Entry 6QKM (X-ray diffraction, 2.10 A resolution); this record covers chains E and F of the 6 polymer chains in the assembly.

[Chain E (and F)]
Protein: Sulfur oxygenase/reductase
Source organism: Acidianus ambivalens
Notes: EC 1.13.11.55; engineered mutation(s): CSS; chain F of this document is another copy of the same molecule, construct and numbering; everything in this record applies to it too
UniProtKB: P29082 (SOR_ACIAM); numbering as in UniProt (aligned over 1-308)
Amino-acid sequence (318 residues; each row starts with the number of its first residue):
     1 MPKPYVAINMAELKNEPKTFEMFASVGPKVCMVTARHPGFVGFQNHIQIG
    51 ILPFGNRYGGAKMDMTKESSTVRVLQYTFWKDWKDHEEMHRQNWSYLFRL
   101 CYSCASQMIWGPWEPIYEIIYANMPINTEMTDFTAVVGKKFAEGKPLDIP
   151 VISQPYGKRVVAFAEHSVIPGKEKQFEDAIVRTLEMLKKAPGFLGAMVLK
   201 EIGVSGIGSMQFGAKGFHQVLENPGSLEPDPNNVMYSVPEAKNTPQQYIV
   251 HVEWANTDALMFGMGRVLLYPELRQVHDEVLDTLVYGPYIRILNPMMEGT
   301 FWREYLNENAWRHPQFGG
Not modelled in the structure: 1, 309-318
Modified positions: Cys31 ((2S)-2-amino-3-trisulfanylpropanoic acid; TSY); Cys101 (S-mercaptocysteine; CSS); Cys104 (S-mercaptocysteine; CSS)
Sequence notes: expression tag (309-318)
Metal / ion sites: Fe ion: His86, His90, Glu114
Curated features (UniProtKB/Swiss-Prot):
  - binding site (Fe cation): His86, His90, Glu114
  - mutagenesis: His86 (H86A: No enzyme activity and no iron bound), His90 (H90A: No enzyme activity and no iron bound), Cys101 (C101A: 10% residual activity; C101S: 1% residual enzyme activity, and no iron bound), Cys104 (C104A/S: 10% residual activity), Glu114 (E114A: No enzyme activity and no iron bound; E114D: 1% residual enzyme activity and 4% of wild-type levels of iron bound)

[Interface between chain E and chain F]
Pairs across the interface - 19 pairs, chain E then chain F:
  Lys29(E) - Tyr102(F)  hydrogen bond
  Lys29(E) - Leu221(F)
  Lys29(E) - Asn223(F)  hydrogen bond (side chain-backbone)
  Met32(E) - Leu221(F)
  Met32(E) - Glu222(F)
  Val33(E) - Glu222(F)
  Arg36(E) - Glu222(F)  salt bridge
  Ser95(E) - Leu227(F)
  Tyr96(E) - Gln219(F)
  Tyr96(E) - Glu222(F)
  Tyr96(E) - Asn223(F)
  Tyr96(E) - Pro224(F)
  Tyr96(E) - Leu227(F)  hydrophobic
  Arg99(E) - Pro224(F)
  Arg99(E) - Ser226(F)  hydrogen bond
  Arg99(E) - Leu227(F)
  Leu100(E) - Glu222(F)
  Leu100(E) - Pro224(F)  hydrophobic
  Ser226(E) - Ser226(F)
Interface residues without a listed pair, chain F (9 interface residues in all): Glu228

[Overview]
Chain E and chain F each contribute 9 residues to their interface, with 3 hydrogen bonds and 1 salt bridge.
Polar contacts include Arg36(E)-Glu222(F), Lys29(E)-Tyr102(F) and Lys29(E)-Asn223(F). From UniProt: 3 Fe
cation-binding residues and 5 mutagenesis sites on chain E.
Both chains are Sulfur oxygenase/reductase (Acidianus ambivalens). Entry 6QKM (Diallyl trisulfide inhibited
sulfur oxygenase reductase) was determined by X-ray diffraction.
